5J4Y - chain A; structure by X-ray diffraction, 2.59 A resolution.

[Chain A]
Name: Large T antigen
From: JC polyomavirus
Notes: EC 3.6.4.-
Reference sequence: P03072 (LT_POVJC); residue numbers follow UniProt; this construct covers 261-628
Amino-acid sequence (372 residues; numbered 257 to 628; the number before each row is that of its first residue):
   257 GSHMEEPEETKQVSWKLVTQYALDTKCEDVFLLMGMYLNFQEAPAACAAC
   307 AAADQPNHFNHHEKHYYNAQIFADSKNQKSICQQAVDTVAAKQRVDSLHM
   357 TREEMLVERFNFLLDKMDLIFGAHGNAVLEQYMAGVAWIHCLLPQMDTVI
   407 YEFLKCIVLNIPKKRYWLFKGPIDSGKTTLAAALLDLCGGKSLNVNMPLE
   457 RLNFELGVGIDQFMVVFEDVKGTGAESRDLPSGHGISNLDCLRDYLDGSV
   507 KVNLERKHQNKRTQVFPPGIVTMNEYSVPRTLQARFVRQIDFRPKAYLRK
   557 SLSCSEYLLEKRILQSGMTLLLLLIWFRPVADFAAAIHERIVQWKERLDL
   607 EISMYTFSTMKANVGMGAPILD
Not modelled in the structure: 257-265
Sequence notes: expression tag (257-260); engineered mutation D280 (Glu in P03072), N295 (Asp in P03072), A299 (Asn in P03072), A301 (Gln in P03072), A302 (Gln in P03072), A304 (Lys in P03072), A305 (Lys in P03072), A307 (Glu in P03072), A308 (Lys in P03072), A309 (Lys in P03072), L354 (Ile in P03072), E408 (Asp in P03072), A624 (Arg in P03072)
Ion coordination: Zn2+: C306, H314, H318
Residues lining bound ligands: 6JG (N-{4-[2-([1,3]thiazolo[5,4-c]pyridin-2-yl)phenoxy]phenyl}acetamide): W394, L398, K419, K420, D430, S431, G432, T435, A540, R549, P550, K551, L554, R555, L558, L565, Q571
UniProt features mapped onto this chain:
  - zinc finger: T266 to R358 (T-ag D1-type)
  - binding site (Zn(2+)): C303, C306, H314, H318
  - binding site (ATP): G427 to T434

[In short]
Bound to chain A: compound 6JG. The Zn2+ site is built by C306, H314 and H318. UniProt lists 4 Zn2+-binding
residues and 8 ATP-binding residues.
Chain A is Large T antigen (JC polyomavirus); the structure, The crystal structure of
N-(4-(2-(thiazolo[5,4-c]pyridin-2-yl)phenoxy)phenyl)acetamide bound to JCV Helicase, was determined by X-ray
diffraction, deposited together with 5J40, 5J47 and 5J4V.
